PDB entry 5M64 | electron microscopy, 4.60 A resolution (low resolution: residue-level contacts below are approximate; hydrogen-bond / salt-bridge calls are withheld) | chains A and E of the 17 polymer chains in the assembly

# Chain A
Name: DNA-directed RNA polymerase I subunit RPA190
From: Saccharomyces cerevisiae
Notes: EC 2.7.7.6
UniProt: P10964 (RPA1_YEAST); residue numbers follow UniProt; this construct covers 1-1664
Sequence (1664 residues; each row starts with the number of its first residue):
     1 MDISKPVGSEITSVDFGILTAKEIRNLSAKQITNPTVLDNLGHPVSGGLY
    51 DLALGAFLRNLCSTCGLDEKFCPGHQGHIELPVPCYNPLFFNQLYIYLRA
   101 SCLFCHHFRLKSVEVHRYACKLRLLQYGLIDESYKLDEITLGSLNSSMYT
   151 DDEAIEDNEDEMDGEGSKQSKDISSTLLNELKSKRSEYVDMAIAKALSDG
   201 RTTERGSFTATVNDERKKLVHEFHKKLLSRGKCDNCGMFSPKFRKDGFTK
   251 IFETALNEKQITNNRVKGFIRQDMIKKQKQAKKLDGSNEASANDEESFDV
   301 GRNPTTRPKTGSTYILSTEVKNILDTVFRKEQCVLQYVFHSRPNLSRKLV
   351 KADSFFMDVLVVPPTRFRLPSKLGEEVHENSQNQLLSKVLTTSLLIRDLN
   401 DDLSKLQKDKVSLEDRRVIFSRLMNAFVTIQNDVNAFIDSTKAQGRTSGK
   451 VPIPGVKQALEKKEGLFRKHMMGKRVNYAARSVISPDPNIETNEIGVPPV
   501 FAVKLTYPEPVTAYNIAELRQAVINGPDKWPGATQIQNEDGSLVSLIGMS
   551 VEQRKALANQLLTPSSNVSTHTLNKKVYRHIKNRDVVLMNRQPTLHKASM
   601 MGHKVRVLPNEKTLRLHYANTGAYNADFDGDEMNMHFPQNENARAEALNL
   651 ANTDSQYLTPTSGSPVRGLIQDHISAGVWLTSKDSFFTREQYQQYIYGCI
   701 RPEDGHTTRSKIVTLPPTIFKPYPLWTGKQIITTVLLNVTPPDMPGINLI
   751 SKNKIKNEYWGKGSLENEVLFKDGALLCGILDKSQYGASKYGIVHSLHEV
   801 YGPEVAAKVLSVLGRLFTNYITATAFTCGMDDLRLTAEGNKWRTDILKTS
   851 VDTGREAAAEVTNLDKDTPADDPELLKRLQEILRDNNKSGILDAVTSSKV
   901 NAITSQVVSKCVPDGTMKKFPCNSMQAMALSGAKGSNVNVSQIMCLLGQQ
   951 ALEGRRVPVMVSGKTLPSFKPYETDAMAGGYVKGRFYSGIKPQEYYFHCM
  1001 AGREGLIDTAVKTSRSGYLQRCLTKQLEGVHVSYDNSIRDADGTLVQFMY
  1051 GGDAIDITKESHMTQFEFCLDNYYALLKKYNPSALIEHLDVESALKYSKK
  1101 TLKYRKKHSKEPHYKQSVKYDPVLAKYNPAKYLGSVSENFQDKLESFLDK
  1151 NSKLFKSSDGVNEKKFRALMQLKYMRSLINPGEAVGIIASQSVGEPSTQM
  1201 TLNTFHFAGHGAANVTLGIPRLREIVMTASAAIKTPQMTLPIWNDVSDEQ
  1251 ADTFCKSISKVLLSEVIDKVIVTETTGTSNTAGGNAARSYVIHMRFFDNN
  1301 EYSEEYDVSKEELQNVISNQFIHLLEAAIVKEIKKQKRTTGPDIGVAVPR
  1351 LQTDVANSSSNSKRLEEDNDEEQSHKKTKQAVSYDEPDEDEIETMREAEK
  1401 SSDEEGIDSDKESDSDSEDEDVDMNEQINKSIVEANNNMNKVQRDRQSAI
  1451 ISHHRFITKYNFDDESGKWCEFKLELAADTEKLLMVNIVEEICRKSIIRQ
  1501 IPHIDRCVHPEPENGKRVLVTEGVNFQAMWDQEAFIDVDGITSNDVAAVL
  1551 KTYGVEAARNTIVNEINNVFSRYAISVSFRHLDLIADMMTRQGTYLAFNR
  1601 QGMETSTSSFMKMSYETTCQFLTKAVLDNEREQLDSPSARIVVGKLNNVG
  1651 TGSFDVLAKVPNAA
Disordered / not traced: 143-171, 271-311, 407-416, 1154-1159, 1206-1213, 1278-1286, 1339-1432, 1664
Bound ions: Zn2+ site 1: Cys-62, Cys-65, Cys-72, His-75; Zn2+ site 2: Cys-102, Cys-105, Cys-233, Cys-236
Curated features (UniProtKB/Swiss-Prot):
  - region: Pro-992 to Glu-1004 (Bridging helix)
  - binding site (Zn(2+)): Cys-62, Cys-65, Cys-72, His-75, Cys-102, Cys-105, Cys-233, Cys-236
  - binding site (Mg(2+)): Asp-627, Asp-629, Asp-631
  - modified residue (Phosphoserine): Ser-889, Ser-1636

# Chain E
Name: DNA-directed RNA polymerases I, II, and III subunit RPABC1
From: Saccharomyces cerevisiae
UniProt: P20434 (RPAB1_YEAST); residues 1-215 here = UniProt positions 1-215
Sequence (215 residues; numbered 1 to 215; the number before each row is that of its first residue):
     1 MDQENERNISRLWRAFRTVKEMVKDRGYFITQEEVELPLEDFKAKYCDSM
    51 GRPQRKMMSFQANPTEESISKFPDMGSLWVEFCDEPSVGVKTMKTFVIHI
   101 QEKNFQTGIFVYQNNITPSAMKLVPSIPPATIETFNEAALVVNITHHELV
   151 PKHIRLSSDEKRELLKRYRLKESQLPRIQRADPVALYLGLKRGEVVKIIR
   201 KSETSGRYASYRICM
Disordered / not traced: 1

# How chain A and chain E interact
Pairs across the interface - 93 pairs, chain A then chain E:
  Ile-130(A) with Ser-173(E)
  Asp-131(A) with Glu-172(E); Gly-193(E)
  Tyr-134(A) with Arg-192(E)
  Glu-138(A) with Pro-128(E)
  Ser-207(A) with Lys-171(E)
  Thr-209(A) with Ser-173(E)
  Thr-211(A) with Ser-173(E); Arg-177(E); Met-215(E)
  Asp-214(A) with Arg-177(E)
  Arg-1039(A) with Leu-170(E)
  Gly-1043(A) with Gln-174(E)
  Thr-1044(A) with Gln-174(E)
  Leu-1045(A) with Gln-174(E); Leu-175(E); Pro-176(E)
  Val-1046(A) with Pro-176(E)
  Gln-1047(A) with Arg-200(E); Ser-210(E)
  Phe-1048(A) with Arg-167(E); Tyr-168(E); Ala-209(E)
  Gly-1051(A) with Ser-205(E)
  Gly-1052(A) with Ser-205(E)
  Asp-1053(A) with Thr-204(E); Ser-205(E)
  Arg-1105(A) with Arg-207(E)
  His-1113(A) with Lys-152(E); Ile-199(E); Lys-201(E); Arg-207(E)
  Tyr-1114(A) with Thr-145(E); His-146(E)
  Gln-1116(A) with Lys-152(E)
  Val-1118(A) with Ile-154(E); Ile-199(E)
  Tyr-1120(A) with Arg-207(E)
  Asp-1121(A) with Lys-197(E)
  Pro-1122(A) with Arg-207(E)
  Lys-1126(A) with Arg-167(E)
  Ser-1137(A) with Ser-205(E)
  Glu-1138(A) with Ser-205(E); Gly-206(E); Arg-207(E)
  Asn-1139(A) with Ser-202(E); Thr-204(E); Ser-205(E); Gly-206(E)
  Trp-1530(A) with Ala-139(E); Val-141(E); Val-142(E); Ile-144(E)
  Asp-1531(A) with Arg-7(E)
  Gln-1532(A) with Arg-7(E)
  Glu-1533(A) with Val-142(E)
  Val-1538(A) with Val-142(E); His-147(E)
  Asp-1539(A) with His-146(E); His-147(E); Glu-148(E)
  Ile-1541(A) with His-147(E)
  Leu-1550(A) with Asp-182(E); Pro-183(E)
  Lys-1551(A) with Pro-183(E)
  Thr-1552(A) with Ile-144(E); Pro-183(E)
  Tyr-1553(A) with His-147(E); Val-150(E); Val-184(E)
  Gly-1554(A) with Asp-182(E)
  Val-1555(A) with Ile-178(E); Asp-182(E); Arg-212(E)
  Glu-1556(A) with Pro-151(E); His-153(E); Ile-198(E); Arg-200(E)
  Ala-1557(A) with Leu-149(E); Val-150(E)
  Arg-1559(A) with Arg-200(E); Tyr-208(E)
  Asn-1560(A) with Leu-149(E); Pro-151(E)
  Thr-1561(A) with Leu-149(E)
  Phe-1579(A) with Glu-203(E)
  Arg-1580(A) with Thr-204(E)
  Asp-1587(A) with Arg-212(E)
  Arg-1591(A) with Pro-176(E); Arg-177(E)
  Gln-1592(A) with Arg-177(E)
  Gly-1593(A) with Arg-177(E)
  Thr-1594(A) with Gln-179(E)
Interface residues without a listed pair, chain A (61 interface residues in all): Arg-201, Glu-215, Ser-1117, Ala-1125, Tyr-1127, Gly-1540
Interface residues without a listed pair, chain E (51 interface residues in all): Arg-11, Pro-125

# Overview
Chain A and chain E form an interface of 61 and 51 residues respectively. Cys-62(A), Cys-65(A), Cys-72(A) and
His-75(A) form the Zn2+ site 1. Curated annotation (UniProt) lists 8 Zn2+-binding residues and 3 Mg2+-binding
residues on chain A.
Here chain A is DNA-directed RNA polymerase I subunit RPA190 and chain E is DNA-directed RNA polymerases I,
II, and III subunit RPABC1, both from Saccharomyces cerevisiae. Entry 5M64 (RNA Polymerase I elongation
complex with A49 tandem winged helix domain) was determined by electron microscopy (same publication as 5M5X,
5M5Y and 5M5W).
